PDB entry 6O7K | electron microscopy, 4.20 A resolution (low resolution: residue-level contacts below are approximate; hydrogen-bond / salt-bridge calls are withheld) | chains g and p of the 25 polymer chains in the assembly

[Chain g]
Molecule: 16S ribosomal RNA
Source organism: Escherichia coli
Sequence (1539 nucleotides; numbered 2 to 1540; the number before each row is that of its first residue):
     2 AAUUGAAGAGUUUGAUCAUGGCUCAGAUUGAACGCUGGCGGCAGGCCUAA
    52 CACAUGCAAGUCGAACGGUAACAGGAAGAAGCUUGCUUCUUUGCUGACGA
   102 GUGGCGGACGGGUGAGUAAUGUCUGGGAAACUGCCUGAUGGAGGGGGAUA
   152 ACUACUGGAAACGGUAGCUAAUACCGCAUAACGUCGCAAGACCAAAGAGG
   202 GGGACCUUCGGGCCUCUUGCCAUCGGAUGUGCCCAGAUGGGAUUAGCUAG
   252 UAGGUGGGGUAACGGCUCACCUAGGCGACGAUCCCUAGCUGGUCUGAGAG
   302 GAUGACCAGCCACACUGGAACUGAGACACGGUCCAGACUCCUACGGGAGG
   352 CAGCAGUGGGGAAUAUUGCACAAUGGGCGCAAGCCUGAUGCAGCCAUGCC
   402 GCGUGUAUGAAGAAGGCCUUCGGGUUGUAAAGUACUUUCAGCGGGGAGGA
   452 AGGGAGUAAAGUUAAUACCUUUGCUCAUUGACGUUACCCGCAGAAGAAGC
   502 ACCGGCUAACUCCGUGCCAGCAGCCGCGGUAAUACGGAGGGUGCAAGCGU
   552 UAAUCGGAAUUACUGGGCGUAAAGCGCACGCAGGCGGUUUGUUAAGUCAG
   602 AUGUGAAAUCCCCGGGCUCAACCUGGGAACUGCAUCUGAUACUGGCAAGC
   652 UUGAGUCUCGUAGAGGGGGGUAGAAUUCCAGGUGUAGCGGUGAAAUGCGU
   702 AGAGAUCUGGAGGAAUACCGGUGGCGAAGGCGGCCCCCUGGACGAAGACU
   752 GACGCUCAGGUGCGAAAGCGUGGGGAGCAAACAGGAUUAGAUACCCUGGU
   802 AGUCCACGCCGUAAACGAUGUCGACUUGGAGGUUGUGCCCUUGAGGCGUG
   852 GCUUCCGGAGCUAACGCGUUAAGUCGACCGCCUGGGGAGUACGGCCGCAA
   902 GGUUAAAACUCAAAUGAAUUGACGGGGGCCCGCACAAGCGGUGGAGCAUG
   952 UGGUUUAAUUCGAUGCAACGCGAAGAACCUUACCUGGUCUUGACAUCCAC
  1002 GGAAGUUUUCAGAGAUGAGAAUGUGCCUUCGGGAACCGUGAGACAGGUGC
  1052 UGCAUGGCUGUCGUCAGCUCGUGUUGUGAAAUGUUGGGUUAAGUCCCGCA
  1102 ACGAGCGCAACCCUUAUCCUUUGUUGCCAGCGGUCCGGCCGGGAACUCAA
  1152 AGGAGACUGCCAGUGAUAAACUGGAGGAAGGUGGGGAUGACGUCAAGUCA
  1202 UCAUGGCCCUUACGACCAGGGCUACACACGUGCUACAAUGGCGCAUACAA
  1252 AGAGAAGCGACCUCGCGAGAGCAAGCGGACCUCAUAAAGUGCGUCGUAGU
  1302 CCGGAUUGGAGUCUGCAACUCGACUCCAUGAAGUCGGAAUCGCUAGUAAU
  1352 CGUGGAUCAGAAUGCCACGGUGAAUACGUUCCCGGGCCUUGUACACACCG
  1402 CCCGUCACACCAUGGGAGUGGGUUGCAAAAGAAGUAGGUAGCUUAACCUU
  1452 CGGGAGGGCGCUUACCACUUUGUGAUUCAUGACUGGGGUGAAGUCGUAAC
  1502 AAGGUAACCGUAGGGGAACCUGCGGUUGGAUCACCUCCU

[Chain p]
Protein: 30S ribosomal protein S8
Source organism: Escherichia coli
UniProtKB: D8A1L7 (D8A1L7_ECOMS); residues 1-129 here correspond to UniProt positions 2-130 (UniProt number = residue number + 1)
Amino-acid sequence (129 residues; row label = number of the first residue in the row):
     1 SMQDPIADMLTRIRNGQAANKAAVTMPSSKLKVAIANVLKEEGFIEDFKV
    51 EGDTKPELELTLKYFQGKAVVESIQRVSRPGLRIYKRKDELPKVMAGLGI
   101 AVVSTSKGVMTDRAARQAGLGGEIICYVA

[How chain g and chain p interact]
Residue-residue contacts (64; chain g residue first):
  C586(g) - Gln3(p)
  C586(g) - Pro80(p)
  G587(g) - Gln3(p)
  G587(g) - Pro80(p)
  G587(g) - Arg83(p)
  U589(g) - Pro5(p)
  U589(g) - Ser29(p)
  U589(g) - Lys32(p)
  U590(g) - Ser29(p)
  U590(g) - Lys30(p)
  U591(g) - Lys30(p)
  G597(g) - Tyr85(p)
  U598(g) - Tyr85(p)
  C599(g) - Tyr85(p)
  C599(g) - Arg87(p)
  C599(g) - Ser106(p)
  C599(g) - Leu120(p)
  C599(g) - Gly121(p)
  C599(g) - Gly122(p)
  A600(g) - Arg87(p)
  A600(g) - Lys88(p)
  G601(g) - Lys88(p)
  A640(g) - Ser106(p)
  U641(g) - Ser106(p)
  A642(g) - Ser104(p)
  A642(g) - Thr105(p)
  A642(g) - Ser106(p)
  A642(g) - Gly108(p)
  A642(g) - Val109(p)
  C643(g) - Lys30(p)
  C643(g) - Glu123(p)
  U652(g) - Thr54(p)
  U652(g) - Lys55(p)
  U653(g) - Lys55(p)
  G654(g) - Ser1(p)
  G755(g) - Ser1(p)
  G755(g) - Gln3(p)
  C823(g) - Ser1(p)
  G824(g) - Ser1(p)
  G824(g) - Met2(p)
  A825(g) - Asp8(p)
  A825(g) - Arg12(p)
  C826(g) - Arg12(p)
  C826(g) - Asn15(p)
  U827(g) - Asn15(p)
  U827(g) - Ala19(p)
  U827(g) - Lys21(p)
  U828(g) - Ala19(p)
  U828(g) - Lys21(p)
  G874(g) - Asn15(p)
  U875(g) - Thr11(p)
  U875(g) - Arg14(p)
  U875(g) - Asn15(p)
  C876(g) - Ala7(p)
  C876(g) - Thr11(p)
  C876(g) - Arg14(p)
  C876(g) - Gln75(p)
  G877(g) - Arg79(p)
  G877(g) - Pro80(p)
  A878(g) - Gln3(p)
  A878(g) - Arg79(p)
  A878(g) - Pro80(p)
  A878(g) - Gly81(p)
  C879(g) - Gly81(p)
Interface residues without a listed pair, chain g (34 interface residues in all): G588, G633, U644, C756
Interface residues without a listed pair, chain p (40 interface residues in all): Asp4, Ser28, Leu31, Arg76, Lys86, Gly119

[Overview]
34 residues of chain g face 40 of chain p across their interface.
Chain g is 16S ribosomal RNA and chain p is 30S ribosomal protein S8, both from Escherichia coli; the
structure, 30S initiation complex, was determined by electron microscopy.
